Entry 8YEI (electron microscopy, 2.93 A resolution); this record covers chains B and D of the 7 polymer chains in the assembly.

# Chain B (and D)
Protein: Major capsid protein L1
Organism: human papillomavirus 18
Notes: chain D of this document is another copy of the same molecule, construct and numbering; everything in this record applies to it too
UniProt: Q5G245 (Q5G245_HPV18); residues 21-473 here correspond to UniProt positions 72-524 (UniProt number = residue number + 51)
Amino-acid sequence (454 residues; each row starts with the number of its first residue):
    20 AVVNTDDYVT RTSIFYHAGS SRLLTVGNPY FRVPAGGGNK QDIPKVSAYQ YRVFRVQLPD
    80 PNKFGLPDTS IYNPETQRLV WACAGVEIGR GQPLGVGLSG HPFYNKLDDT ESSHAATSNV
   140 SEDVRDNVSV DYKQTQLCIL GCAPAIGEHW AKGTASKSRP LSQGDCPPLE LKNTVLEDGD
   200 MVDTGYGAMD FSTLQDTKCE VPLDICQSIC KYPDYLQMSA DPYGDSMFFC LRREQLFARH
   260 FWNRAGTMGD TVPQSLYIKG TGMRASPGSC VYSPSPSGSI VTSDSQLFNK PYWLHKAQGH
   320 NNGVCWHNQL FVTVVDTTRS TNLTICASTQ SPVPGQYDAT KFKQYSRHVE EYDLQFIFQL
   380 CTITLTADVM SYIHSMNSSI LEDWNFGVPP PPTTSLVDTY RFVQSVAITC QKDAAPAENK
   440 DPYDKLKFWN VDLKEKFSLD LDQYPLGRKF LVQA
Not modelled in the structure: 405-439
Sequence notes: expression tag (20); conflict Ser175 (Cys226 in Q5G245)

# How chain B and chain D interact
Residue-residue contacts - 192 pairs, chain B then chain D:
  Ala20(B) with Gln462(D)
  Val21(B) with Gln462(D), hydrogen bond (backbone-side chain)
  Asn124(B) with Tyr356(D); Gln363(D)
  Thr129(B) with Asn146(D); Val147(D); Ser148(D), hydrogen bond
  Glu130(B) with Arg258(D), salt bridge; His259(D), salt bridge; Trp261(D)
  Ser131(B) with His259(D)
  Ser132(B) with Asp145(D)
  His133(B) with Lys125(D), hydrogen bond; Leu126(D); Asp145(D)
  Ala134(B) with Asp145(D)
  Ala135(B) with Asp145(D); Asn146(D)
  Thr136(B) with Pro121(D); Phe122(D); Arg144(D), hydrogen bond (side chain-backbone); Asp145(D), hydrogen bond; Asn146(D), hydrogen bond (side chain-backbone)
  Ser140(B) with Asp357(D); Ala358(D); Thr359(D)
  Asp142(B) with Tyr356(D)
  Arg144(B) with Tyr356(D)
  Lys152(B) with Leu113(D), hydrogen bond (side chain-backbone)
  Glu167(B) with Gly110(D); Gln111(D); Pro112(D)
  Trp169(B) with Leu43(D), hydrophobic; Val45(D), hydrophobic; Gln111(D), hydrogen bond; Leu342(D); Val368(D)
  Arg178(B) with Gly57(D)
  Gln182(B) with Ser347(D), hydrogen bond (side chain-backbone); Thr348(D); Ser350(D)
  Gly183(B) with Ala346(D); Ser347(D), hydrogen bond (backbone-backbone); Lys362(D); Tyr364(D), hydrogen bond (backbone-side chain)
  Asp184(B) with Gly56(D); Gly57(D); Ala346(D); Tyr364(D)
  Cys185(B) with Ile344(D), hydrophobic; Tyr364(D); Arg366(D)
  Pro186(B) with Ile344(D)
  Leu188(B) with Val45(D), hydrophobic; Leu342(D), hydrophobic; Ile344(D), hydrophobic; Arg366(D)
  Leu190(B) with Arg41(D); Leu43(D), hydrophobic; Glu370(D)
  Asn192(B) with Arg41(D), hydrogen bond
  Asp202(B) with Pro112(D); Leu113(D)
  Gly204(B) with Thr340(D)
  Tyr205(B) with Thr340(D); Leu342(D)
  Gly206(B) with Thr340(D); Leu342(D)
  Met208(B) with Leu342(D), hydrophobic; Thr343(D)
  Leu213(B) with Ile344(D); Cys345(D), hydrogen bond (backbone-backbone)
  Gln214(B) with Thr343(D), hydrogen bond (side chain-backbone); Cys345(D)
  Asp215(B) with Cys345(D), hydrogen bond (backbone-backbone); Ala346(D); Ser347(D), hydrogen bond (side chain-backbone); Val352(D); Phe361(D)
  Thr216(B) with Cys345(D); Tyr356(D); Phe361(D); Gln363(D)
  Glu219(B) with Cys345(D), hydrogen bond; Gln363(D), hydrogen bond
  Tyr231(B) with Gly110(D); Gln111(D); Pro112(D), hydrophobic
  Asp233(B) with Arg41(D), salt bridge
  Leu235(B) with Gly108(D); Gly110(D); Asn308(D); Glu370(D); Asp372(D)
  Gln236(B) with Arg41(D)
  Ser238(B) with Pro464(D); Arg467(D), hydrogen bond (backbone-side chain)
  Asp240(B) with Arg467(D)
  Arg251(B) with Leu113(D); Asn308(D); Arg338(D)
  Glu253(B) with Leu113(D), hydrogen bond (side chain-backbone); Val300(D); Thr301(D); Ser302(D), hydrogen bond (backbone-backbone)
  Gln254(B) with Ile299(D); Val300(D); Thr301(D)
  Leu255(B) with Leu113(D); Gly114(D); Ile299(D); Val300(D), hydrogen bond (backbone-backbone)
  Phe256(B) with Val115(D), hydrophobic; Ser298(D); Ile299(D), hydrophobic
  Ala257(B) with Val115(D), hydrophobic; Arg258(D), hydrogen bond (backbone-side chain)
  Arg258(B) with Arg258(D), hydrogen bond (backbone-side chain)
  Phe260(B) with Leu117(D), hydrophobic; Ser148(D); Asp150(D); Arg258(D)
  Asn262(B) with Asn146(D)
  Arg263(B) with Thr343(D); Gln363(D)
  Ala264(B) with Gln363(D)
  Gly265(B) with Ala358(D); Phe361(D)
  Thr266(B) with Ala358(D); Thr359(D), hydrogen bond (side chain-backbone); Phe361(D), hydrogen bond (backbone-backbone); Lys362(D); Gln363(D), hydrogen bond (backbone-backbone)
  Met267(B) with Gln363(D)
  Gly268(B) with Gln363(D), hydrogen bond (backbone-backbone); Tyr364(D)
  Asp269(B) with Asn47(D), hydrogen bond; Phe50(D); Val52(D); Tyr364(D); Arg366(D), salt bridge
  Thr270(B) with Phe50(D)
  Val271(B) with Phe50(D), hydrophobic; Leu222(D), hydrophobic
  Pro272(B) with Phe50(D)
  Ser274(B) with Lys217(D); Gln226(D)
  Leu275(B) with Phe50(D), hydrophobic; His120(D), hydrogen bond (backbone-side chain); Lys217(D); Leu222(D); Cys225(D), hydrogen bond (backbone-side chain); Gln226(D)
  Tyr276(B) with His120(D); Phe122(D), hydrophobic; Lys217(D)
  Ile277(B) with Arg144(D), hydrogen bond (backbone-side chain); Asp215(D); Thr216(D)
  Lys278(B) with Arg144(D)
  Gly279(B) with Asp142(D); Arg144(D)
  Arg283(B) with Phe122(D); Asp142(D), hydrogen bond (side chain-backbone); Val143(D); Arg144(D), hydrogen bond (side chain-backbone)
  Ser285(B) with Phe122(D)
  Pro286(B) with Pro121(D), hydrophobic; Phe122(D), hydrophobic
  Gly287(B) with Pro121(D)
  Ser288(B) with Asn146(D), hydrogen bond (backbone-side chain)
  Cys289(B) with Tyr49(D); Pro121(D), hydrophobic
  Val290(B) with Thr343(D); Gln363(D)
  Tyr291(B) with Tyr49(D); Leu117(D), hydrophobic; Gly119(D); His120(D); Pro121(D); Asn146(D), hydrogen bond; Ser148(D)
  Ser292(B) with Leu117(D); Thr343(D)
  Pro293(B) with Val115(D); Leu117(D)
  Ser298(B) with Ile299(D)
  Gln317(B) with Arg467(D), hydrogen bond (backbone-side chain)
  Gly318(B) with Arg467(D)
  His319(B) with Asp461(D), hydrogen bond (side chain-backbone); Gln462(D); Arg467(D)
Also at the interface, not in a pair above, chain B (90 interface residues in all): Val139, Glu141, Ala207, Lys217, Ala239, Arg252, Trp261, Thr280, Lys315
Also at the interface, not in a pair above, chain D (82 interface residues in all): Asn58, Gly116, Ser118, Val149, Cys218, Asp303, Gln349, Ser365, Val471

# Overview
90 residues of chain B and 82 residues of chain D are in contact; the contacts include 38 hydrogen bonds and 4
salt bridges. Among the polar pairs are Glu130(B)-Arg258(D), Glu130(B)-His259(D) and Asp233(B)-Arg41(D).
Chain B and chain D are both Major capsid protein L1 (human papillomavirus 18); the structure, HPV18 L1
pentamer in complex with Fab F5-203, was determined by electron microscopy, deposited together with 8YEF, 8YEG
and 8YEH.
